Entry 8RBZ (electron microscopy, 3.70 A resolution); this record covers chains f and h of the 21 polymer chains in the assembly.

== Chain f ==
Name: Integrator complex subunit 6
Organism: Homo sapiens
UniProt: Q9UL03 (INT6_HUMAN); residue numbers follow UniProt; this construct covers 1-887
Chain sequence (889 residues; row label = number of the first residue in the row; numbers below 1 keep their minus sign (Ser-1 is residue -1)):
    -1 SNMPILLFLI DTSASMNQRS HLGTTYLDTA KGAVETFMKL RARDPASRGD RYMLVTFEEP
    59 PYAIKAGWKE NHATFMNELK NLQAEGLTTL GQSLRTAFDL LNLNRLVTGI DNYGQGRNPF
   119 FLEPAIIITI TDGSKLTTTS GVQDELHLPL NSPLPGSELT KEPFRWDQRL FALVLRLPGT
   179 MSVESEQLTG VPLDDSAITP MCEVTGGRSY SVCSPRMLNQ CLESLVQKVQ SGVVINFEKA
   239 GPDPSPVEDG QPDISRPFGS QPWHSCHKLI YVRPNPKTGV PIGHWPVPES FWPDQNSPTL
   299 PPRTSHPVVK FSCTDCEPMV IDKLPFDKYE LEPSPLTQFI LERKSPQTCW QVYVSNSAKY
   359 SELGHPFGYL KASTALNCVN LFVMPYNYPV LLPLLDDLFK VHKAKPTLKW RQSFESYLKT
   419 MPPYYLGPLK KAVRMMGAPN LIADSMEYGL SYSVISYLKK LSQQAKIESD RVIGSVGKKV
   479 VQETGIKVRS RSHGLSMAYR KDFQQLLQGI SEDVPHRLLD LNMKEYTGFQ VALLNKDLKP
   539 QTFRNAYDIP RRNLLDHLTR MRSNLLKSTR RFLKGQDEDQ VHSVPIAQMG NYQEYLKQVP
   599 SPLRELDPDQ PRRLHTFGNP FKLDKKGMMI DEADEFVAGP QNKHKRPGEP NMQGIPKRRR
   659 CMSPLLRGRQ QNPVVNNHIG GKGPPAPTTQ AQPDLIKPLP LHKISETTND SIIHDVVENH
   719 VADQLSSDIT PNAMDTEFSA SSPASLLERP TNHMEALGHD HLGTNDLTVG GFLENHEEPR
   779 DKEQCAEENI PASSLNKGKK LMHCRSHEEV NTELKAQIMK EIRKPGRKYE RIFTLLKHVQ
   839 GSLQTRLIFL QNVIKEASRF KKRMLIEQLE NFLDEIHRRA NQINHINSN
Not modelled in the structure: -1 to 0, 243-257, 274-277, 401-402, 490-525, 567-577, 605-624, 633-887
Construct notes: expression tag (-1 to 0)
Swiss-Prot annotation at these positions:
  - motif: Met626 to Glu633 (Inhibitory loop)
  - modified residue: Ser804 (Phosphoserine)

== Chain h ==
Name: Integrator complex subunit 8
Organism: Homo sapiens
UniProt: Q75QN2 (INT8_HUMAN); numbering as in UniProt (aligned over 1-995)
Chain sequence (995 residues; numbered 1 to 995; the number before each row is that of its first residue):
     1 MSAEAADREA ATSSRPCTPP QTCWFEFLLE ESLLEKHLRK PCPDPAPVQL IVQFLEQASK
    61 PSVNEQNQVQ PPPDNKRNRI LKLLALKVAA HLKWDLDILE KSLSVPVLNM LLNELLCISK
   121 VPPGTKHVDM DLATLPPTTA MAVLLYNRWA IRTIVQSSFP VKQAKPGPPQ LSVMNQMQQE
   181 KELTENILKV LKEQAADSIL VLEAALKLNK DLYVHTMRTL DLLAMEPGMV NGETESSTAG
   241 LKVKTEEMQC QVCYDLGAAY FQQGSTNSAV YENAREKFFR TKELIAEIGS LSLHCTIDEK
   301 RLAGYCQACD VLVPSSDSTS QQLTPYSQVH ICLRSGNYQE VIQIFIEDNL TLSLPVQFRQ
   361 SVLRELFKKA QQGNEALDEI CFKVCACNTV RDILEGRTIS VQFNQLFLRP NKEKIDFLLE
   421 VCSRSVNLEK ASESLKGNMA AFLKNVCLGL EDLQYVFMIS SHELFITLLK DEERKLLVDQ
   481 MRKRSPRVNL CIKPVTSFYD IPASASVNIG QLEHQLILSV DPWRIRQILI ELHGMTSERQ
   541 FWTVSNKWEV PSVYSGVILG IKDNLTRDLV YILMAKGLHC STVKDFSHAK QLFAACLELV
   601 TEFSPKLRQV MLNEMLLLDI HTHEAGTGQA GERPPSDLIS RVRGYLEMRL PDIPLRQVIA
   661 EECVAFMLNW RENEYLTLQV PAFLLQSNPY VKLGQLLAAT CKELPGPKES RRTAKDLWEV
   721 VVQICSVSSQ HKRGNDGRVS LIKQRESTLG IMYRSELLSF IKKLREPLVL TIILSLFVKL
   781 HNVREDIVND ITAEHISIWP SSIPNLQSVD FEAVAITVKE LVRYTLSINP NNHSWLIIQA
   841 DIYFATNQYS AALHYYLQAG AVCSDFFNKA VPPDVYTDQV IKRMIKCCSL LNCHTQVAIL
   901 CQFLREIDYK TAFKSLQEQN SHDAMDSYYD YIWDVTILEY LTYLHHKRGE TDKRQIAIKA
   961 IGQTELNASN PEEVLQLAAQ RRKKKFLQAM AKLYF
Not modelled in the structure: 1-21, 39-46, 62-74, 122-125, 167-175, 212-240, 293-294, 316-322, 500-501, 730-737, 785-789
Swiss-Prot annotation at these positions:
  - motif: Trp24 to Leu29 (WFEF motif)
  - modified residue: Thr18 (Phosphothreonine)

== Interface between chain f and chain h ==
Residue-residue contacts (47; chain f residue first):
  Ser11(f) - Glu939(h)  hydrogen bond
  Ala12(f) - Glu939(h)
  Ala12(f) - Thr942(h)
  Ala12(f) - Ile961(h)
  Ser13(f) - Val935(h)
  Ser13(f) - Glu939(h)  hydrogen bond (backbone-side chain)
  Asn15(f) - Ile958(h)
  Asn15(f) - Ile961(h)
  Asn15(f) - Gly962(h)
  Gln16(f) - Val935(h)
  Gln16(f) - Ile961(h)
  Gln16(f) - Asn967(h)
  Gln16(f) - Ala968(h)  hydrogen bond (side chain-backbone)
  Arg17(f) - Gly962(h)
  Arg17(f) - Asn967(h)  hydrogen bond (backbone-side chain)
  Ser18(f) - Asn967(h)
  Tyr24(f) - Asn967(h)  hydrogen bond
  Tyr24(f) - Ser969(h)  hydrogen bond
  Glu83(f) - Tyr943(h)
  Glu83(f) - His946(h)  salt bridge
  Glu83(f) - Arg954(h)  salt bridge
  Gly84(f) - Glu939(h)
  Leu85(f) - Glu939(h)
  Leu85(f) - Tyr940(h)  hydrophobic
  Leu85(f) - Tyr943(h)  hydrophobic
  Thr86(f) - Glu939(h)  hydrogen bond
  Lys133(f) - Tyr909(h)
  Lys133(f) - Thr936(h)
  Thr135(f) - Glu939(h)  hydrogen bond
  Thr136(f) - Phe913(h)
  Thr137(f) - Gln917(h)
  Thr137(f) - Tyr940(h)
  Thr137(f) - Tyr943(h)
  Gly139(f) - Phe913(h)
  Val140(f) - Tyr909(h)  hydrophobic
  Arg174(f) - Ser969(h)  hydrogen bond (backbone-side chain)
  Leu175(f) - Asn967(h)  hydrogen bond (backbone-side chain)
  Leu175(f) - Ser969(h)  hydrogen bond (backbone-side chain)
  Pro176(f) - Asn967(h)
  Pro176(f) - Ser969(h)
  Pro176(f) - Asn970(h)
  Gly177(f) - Thr964(h)
  Gly177(f) - Asn967(h)
  Gly177(f) - Asn970(h)  hydrogen bond (backbone-side chain)
  Thr178(f) - Asn970(h)
  Arg487(f) - Gln919(h)  hydrogen bond (side chain-backbone)
  Leu531(f) - Gly949(h)
Also at the interface, not in a pair above, chain f (29 interface residues in all): Ser132, Ser138, Gly483, Ile484
Also at the interface, not in a pair above, chain h (26 interface residues in all): Lys910, Asn920, Arg948, Leu966, Pro971

== Overview ==
29 residues of chain f and 26 residues of chain h are in contact; the contacts include 13 hydrogen bonds and 2
salt bridges. Among the polar pairs are Glu83(f)-His946(h), Glu83(f)-Arg954(h) and Ser11(f)-Glu939(h).
Chain f is Integrator complex subunit 6 and chain h is Integrator complex subunit 8, both from Homo sapiens;
the structure, Structure of Integrator-PP2A-SOSS-CTD post-termination complex, was determined by electron
microscopy together with 8RC4 from the same study.
